PDB entry 8WIJ | X-ray diffraction, 3.08 A resolution | chains B and A

== Chain B (and A) ==
Name: Threonine--tRNA ligase
From: Escherichia coli
Notes: EC 6.1.1.3; chain A of this document is another copy of the same molecule, construct and numbering; everything in this record applies to it too
UniProtKB: A0A8S7FUD7 (A0A8S7FUD7_ECOLX); residues 242-642 here = UniProt positions 242-642
Amino-acid sequence (410 residues; each row starts with the number of its first residue):
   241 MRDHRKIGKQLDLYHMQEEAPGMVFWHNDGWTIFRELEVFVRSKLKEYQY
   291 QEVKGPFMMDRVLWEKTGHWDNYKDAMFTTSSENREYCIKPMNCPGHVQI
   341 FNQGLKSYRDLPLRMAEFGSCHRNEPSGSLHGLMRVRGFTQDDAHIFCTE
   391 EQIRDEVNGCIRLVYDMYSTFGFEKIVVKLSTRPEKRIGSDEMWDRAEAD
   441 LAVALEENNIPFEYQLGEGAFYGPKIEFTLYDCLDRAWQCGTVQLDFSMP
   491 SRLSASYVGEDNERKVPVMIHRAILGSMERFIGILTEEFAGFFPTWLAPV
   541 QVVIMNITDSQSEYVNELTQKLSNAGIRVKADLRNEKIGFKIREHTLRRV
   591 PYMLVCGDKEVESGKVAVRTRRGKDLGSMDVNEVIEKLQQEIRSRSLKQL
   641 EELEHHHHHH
Unresolved in the structure: 241, 642-650
Construct notes: initiating methionine (241); engineered mutation Met-489 (Leu in A0A8S7FUD7); expression tag (643-650)
Metal / ion sites: Zn2+: Cys-334, His-385, His-511 (together with Obafluorin)
Ligand contacts: Obafluorin (X5V; N-(2,3-dihydroxybenzoyl)-4-(4-nitrophenyl)-L-threonine): Tyr-313, Pro-331, Met-332, Cys-334, Arg-363, Gln-381, Asp-383, Ala-384, His-385, Tyr-462, Thr-482, Gln-484, Asp-486, His-511, Arg-512, Ala-513
Reported in the primary citation:
  - binding site for Obafluorin: Tyr-313, Arg-363, Tyr-462
  - mutagenesis - A316N: unchanged binding to OB

== Chain B / chain A interface ==
Residue-residue contacts (96; chain B residue first):
  His-255(B) / Gln-339(A)
  His-255(B) / Ile-340(A)
  His-255(B) / Gln-343(A)  hydrogen bond
  Gln-257(B) / Gln-339(A)  hydrogen bond
  Gln-257(B) / Gln-343(A)  hydrogen bond
  Glu-258(B) / Arg-325(A)  hydrogen bond (backbone-side chain)
  Glu-259(B) / Met-299(A)
  Glu-259(B) / Asp-300(A)  hydrogen bond (backbone-backbone)
  Glu-259(B) / Leu-303(A)
  Glu-259(B) / Gln-339(A)
  Ala-260(B) / Met-298(A)
  Ala-260(B) / Met-299(A)  hydrophobic
  Pro-261(B) / Tyr-327(A)
  Met-263(B) / Pro-296(A)  hydrophobic
  Met-263(B) / Met-298(A)  hydrophobic
  Val-264(B) / Lys-294(A)
  Val-264(B) / Pro-296(A)
  Phe-265(B) / Lys-294(A)
  Phe-265(B) / Pro-296(A)
  Phe-265(B) / Gln-339(A)
  Phe-265(B) / Ile-340(A)  hydrophobic
  Trp-266(B) / Val-293(A)
  Trp-266(B) / Lys-294(A)  hydrogen bond (backbone-backbone)
  His-267(B) / Glu-292(A)
  His-267(B) / Ile-340(A)
  Asn-268(B) / Gln-291(A)
  Asn-268(B) / Glu-292(A)  hydrogen bond (side chain-backbone)
  Asn-268(B) / Val-293(A)
  Trp-271(B) / Glu-292(A)  hydrogen bond
  Trp-271(B) / Lys-294(A)
  Arg-275(B) / Arg-282(A)
  Arg-275(B) / Glu-292(A)  salt bridge
  Arg-282(B) / Arg-275(A)
  Lys-286(B) / Ser-563(A)  hydrogen bond
  Gln-291(B) / Asn-268(A)
  Glu-292(B) / Asn-268(A)  hydrogen bond (backbone-side chain)
  Glu-292(B) / Trp-271(A)  hydrogen bond
  Glu-292(B) / Arg-275(A)  salt bridge
  Val-293(B) / Trp-266(A)
  Lys-294(B) / Val-264(A)
  Lys-294(B) / Phe-265(A)
  Lys-294(B) / Trp-266(A)  hydrogen bond (backbone-backbone)
  Lys-294(B) / Trp-271(A)
  Pro-296(B) / Met-263(A)  hydrophobic
  Pro-296(B) / Val-264(A)
  Pro-296(B) / Phe-265(A)
  Phe-297(B) / Phe-297(A)  hydrophobic
  Phe-297(B) / His-362(A)
  Met-298(B) / Ala-260(A)
  Met-298(B) / Met-263(A)
  Met-299(B) / Glu-259(A)
  Met-299(B) / Ala-260(A)  hydrophobic
  Met-299(B) / Phe-265(A)  hydrophobic
  Asp-300(B) / Glu-259(A)  hydrogen bond (backbone-backbone)
  Leu-303(B) / Glu-259(A)
  Phe-318(B) / Thr-320(A)
  Phe-318(B) / Ser-321(A)
  Phe-318(B) / Ser-322(A)
  Thr-319(B) / Thr-319(A)
  Thr-319(B) / Thr-320(A)  hydrogen bond (backbone-side chain)
  Thr-320(B) / Phe-318(A)
  Thr-320(B) / Thr-319(A)  hydrogen bond (side chain-backbone)
  Ser-321(B) / Phe-318(A)
  Ser-321(B) / Asn-364(A)  hydrogen bond (backbone-side chain)
  Ser-322(B) / Phe-318(A)
  Ser-322(B) / Asn-364(A)  hydrogen bond
  Ser-322(B) / Arg-377(A)  hydrogen bond
  Glu-323(B) / Glu-365(A)
  Glu-323(B) / Pro-366(A)
  Glu-323(B) / Ser-367(A)  hydrogen bond
  Glu-323(B) / Arg-377(A)  salt bridge
  Arg-325(B) / Glu-258(A)  hydrogen bond (side chain-backbone)
  Arg-325(B) / Pro-261(A)
  Tyr-327(B) / Pro-261(A)
  Tyr-327(B) / Arg-377(A)
  Ile-329(B) / Ile-329(A)  hydrophobic
  Gly-336(B) / Phe-265(A)
  Gln-339(B) / His-255(A)
  Gln-339(B) / Gln-257(A)  hydrogen bond
  Gln-339(B) / Phe-265(A)
  Ile-340(B) / His-255(A)
  Ile-340(B) / Phe-265(A)  hydrophobic
  Ile-340(B) / His-267(A)
  Gln-343(B) / His-255(A)
  Ser-360(B) / Phe-297(A)
  His-362(B) / Phe-297(A)
  His-362(B) / Met-298(A)
  Asn-364(B) / Ser-321(A)
  Asn-364(B) / Ser-322(A)  hydrogen bond
  Glu-365(B) / Glu-323(A)
  Pro-366(B) / Glu-323(A)
  Ser-367(B) / Glu-323(A)  hydrogen bond
  Arg-377(B) / Ser-322(A)  hydrogen bond
  Arg-377(B) / Glu-323(A)  salt bridge
  Arg-377(B) / Tyr-327(A)  hydrogen bond
  Ser-563(B) / Lys-286(A)  hydrogen bond (backbone-side chain)
Interface residues without a listed pair, chain B (48 interface residues in all): Gly-295
Interface residues without a listed pair, chain A (47 interface residues in all): Gly-295, Gly-336

== Summary ==
Chain B and chain A form an interface of 48 and 47 residues respectively, with 26 hydrogen bonds and 4 salt
bridges. Polar pairs include Arg-275(B)/Glu-292(A), Glu-323(B)/Arg-377(A) and His-255(B)/Gln-343(A). Chain B
binds Obafluorin. The paper reports a binding site for Obafluorin at Tyr-313(B), Arg-363(B) and Tyr-462(B);
A316N of chain B leaves binding to OB unchanged.
Chain B and chain A are both Threonine--tRNA ligase (Escherichia coli); the structure, Crystal structure of E.
coli ThrS catalytic domain mutant L489M in complex with Obafluorin, was determined by X-ray diffraction,
deposited together with 8WIA, 8WIG, 8WIH and 8WII.
